6KF1 - chains C and D of the 4 polymer chains in the assembly; structure by X-ray diffraction, 2.00 A resolution.

Chain C:
Name: Lipase
From: Erythrobacter longus
UniProt: A0A074MDU6 (A0A074MDU6_ERYLO); residue numbers follow UniProt; this construct covers 4-312
Amino-acid sequence (309 residues; each row starts with the number of its first residue):
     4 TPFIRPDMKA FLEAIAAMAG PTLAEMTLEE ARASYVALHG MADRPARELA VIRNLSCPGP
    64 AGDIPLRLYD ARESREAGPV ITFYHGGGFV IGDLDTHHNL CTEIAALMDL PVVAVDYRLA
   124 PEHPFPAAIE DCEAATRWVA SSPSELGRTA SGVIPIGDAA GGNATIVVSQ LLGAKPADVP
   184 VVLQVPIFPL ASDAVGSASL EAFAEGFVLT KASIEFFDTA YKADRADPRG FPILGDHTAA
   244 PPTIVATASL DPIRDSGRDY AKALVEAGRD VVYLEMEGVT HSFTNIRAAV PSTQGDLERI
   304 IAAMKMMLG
Differences from the reference sequence: engineered mutation Ala162 (Ser in A0A074MDU6)
Small-molecule neighbours:
  - hexanoic acid (6NA): Ala201, Ala205, Phe206, Arg257, Arg261
  - P-nitrophenol (NPO), molecule 1: Leu26, Tyr38, Leu41, Gly90, Ile94, Val211, Leu212, Ser216, Phe220, His284, Ser285
  - P-nitrophenol (NPO), molecule 2: Gly91, Phe92, Ala162, Ala163, Asn166, Leu193, Phe220, Asp221, Tyr224, Ala226, Arg228, Gly233, Phe234
  - P-nitrophenol (NPO), molecule 3: Gly91, Ala162, Ala163, Leu193, Leu212, Ile217, Phe220, Asp221, Arg228, Ile256, His284

Chain D:
Name: Lipase
From: Erythrobacter longus
UniProt: A0A074MDU6 (A0A074MDU6_ERYLO); residues 3-312 here = UniProt positions 3-312
Amino-acid sequence (310 residues; row label = number of the first residue in the row):
     3 DTPFIRPDMK AFLEAIAAMA GPTLAEMTLE EARASYVALH GMADRPAREL AVIRNLSCPG
    63 PAGDIPLRLY DARESREAGP VITFYHGGGF VIGDLDTHHN LCTEIAALMD LPVVAVDYRL
   123 APEHPFPAAI EDCEAATRWV ASSPSELGRT ASGVIPIGDA AGGNATIVVS QLLGAKPADV
   183 PVVLQVPIFP LASDAVGSAS LEAFAEGFVL TKASIEFFDT AYKADRADPR GFPILGDHTA
   243 APPTIVATAS LDPIRDSGRD YAKALVEAGR DVVYLEMEGV THSFTNIRAA VPSTQGDLER
   303 IIAAMKMMLG
Differences from the reference sequence: engineered mutation Ala162 (Ser in A0A074MDU6)
Small-molecule neighbours:
  - hexanoic acid (6NA), molecule 1: Met29, Thr30, Leu31, Glu32
  - hexanoic acid (6NA), molecule 2: Ala201, Ser202, Ala205, Phe206, Arg257, Arg261
  - P-nitrophenol (NPO), molecule 1: Gly91, Ala162, Ala163, Leu193, Leu212, Ile217, Phe220, Asp221, Ile256, His284
  - P-nitrophenol (NPO), molecule 2: Gly91, Phe92, Ala162, Ala163, Asn166, Leu193, Asp221, Tyr224, Ala226, Arg228, Gly233, Phe234

Interface between chain C and chain D:
Pairs across the interface (37):
  Arg261(C) - Val268(D)
  Arg261(C) - Glu269(D)  hydrogen bond (side chain-backbone)
  Arg261(C) - Gly271(D)
  Ala264(C) - Val268(D)  hydrophobic
  Lys265(C) - Lys265(D)
  Lys265(C) - Val268(D)
  Lys265(C) - Glu269(D)  salt bridge
  Val268(C) - Arg261(D)
  Val268(C) - Ala264(D)  hydrophobic
  Val268(C) - Lys265(D)
  Val268(C) - Tyr276(D)  hydrophobic
  Glu269(C) - Arg261(D)  hydrogen bond (backbone-side chain)
  Glu269(C) - Lys265(D)  salt bridge
  Gly271(C) - Arg261(D)
  Gly271(C) - Glu278(D)
  Gly271(C) - Glu280(D)
  Arg272(C) - Tyr276(D)
  Asp273(C) - Tyr276(D)
  Asp273(C) - Leu277(D)
  Asp273(C) - Glu278(D)  hydrogen bond (side chain-backbone)
  Asp273(C) - Arg302(D)  salt bridge
  Val274(C) - Val274(D)
  Val274(C) - Val275(D)
  Val274(C) - Tyr276(D)  hydrogen bond (backbone-backbone)
  Val275(C) - Val274(D)
  Tyr276(C) - Val268(D)  hydrophobic
  Tyr276(C) - Arg272(D)
  Tyr276(C) - Asp273(D)
  Tyr276(C) - Val274(D)  hydrogen bond (backbone-backbone)
  Leu277(C) - Asp273(D)
  Glu278(C) - Gly271(D)
  Glu278(C) - Asp273(D)  hydrogen bond (backbone-side chain)
  Glu280(C) - Gly271(D)
  Arg302(C) - Asp273(D)  salt bridge
  Ala305(C) - Met309(D)
  Met309(C) - Ala305(D)
  Met309(C) - Met309(D)  hydrophobic
Interface residues without a listed pair, chain C (19 interface residues in all): Ala270, Ala306
Interface residues without a listed pair, chain D (19 interface residues in all): Ala270, Ala306

Summary:
The chain C/chain D interface involves 19 residues from each chain; the contacts include 6 hydrogen bonds and
4 salt bridges. Polar pairs include Lys265(C)-Glu269(D), Glu269(C)-Lys265(D) and Asp273(C)-Arg302(D). Bound to
chain C: 3 copies of P-nitrophenol and hexanoic acid.
Here chain C is Lipase and chain D is Lipase, both from Erythrobacter longus. Entry 6KF1 (Microbial
Hormone-sensitive lipase- E53 mutant S162A) was determined by X-ray diffraction.
